8CY7 - chains B and C of the 6 polymer chains in the assembly; structure by electron microscopy, 2.90 A resolution.

# Chain B (and C)
Molecule: Spike glycoprotein
From: Severe acute respiratory syndrome coronavirus 2
Notes: chain C of this document is another copy of the same molecule, construct and numbering; everything in this record applies to it too
UniProt: P0DTC2 (SPIKE_SARS2); residue numbers follow UniProt; this construct covers 1-1273
Amino-acid sequence (1273 residues; each row starts with the number of its first residue):
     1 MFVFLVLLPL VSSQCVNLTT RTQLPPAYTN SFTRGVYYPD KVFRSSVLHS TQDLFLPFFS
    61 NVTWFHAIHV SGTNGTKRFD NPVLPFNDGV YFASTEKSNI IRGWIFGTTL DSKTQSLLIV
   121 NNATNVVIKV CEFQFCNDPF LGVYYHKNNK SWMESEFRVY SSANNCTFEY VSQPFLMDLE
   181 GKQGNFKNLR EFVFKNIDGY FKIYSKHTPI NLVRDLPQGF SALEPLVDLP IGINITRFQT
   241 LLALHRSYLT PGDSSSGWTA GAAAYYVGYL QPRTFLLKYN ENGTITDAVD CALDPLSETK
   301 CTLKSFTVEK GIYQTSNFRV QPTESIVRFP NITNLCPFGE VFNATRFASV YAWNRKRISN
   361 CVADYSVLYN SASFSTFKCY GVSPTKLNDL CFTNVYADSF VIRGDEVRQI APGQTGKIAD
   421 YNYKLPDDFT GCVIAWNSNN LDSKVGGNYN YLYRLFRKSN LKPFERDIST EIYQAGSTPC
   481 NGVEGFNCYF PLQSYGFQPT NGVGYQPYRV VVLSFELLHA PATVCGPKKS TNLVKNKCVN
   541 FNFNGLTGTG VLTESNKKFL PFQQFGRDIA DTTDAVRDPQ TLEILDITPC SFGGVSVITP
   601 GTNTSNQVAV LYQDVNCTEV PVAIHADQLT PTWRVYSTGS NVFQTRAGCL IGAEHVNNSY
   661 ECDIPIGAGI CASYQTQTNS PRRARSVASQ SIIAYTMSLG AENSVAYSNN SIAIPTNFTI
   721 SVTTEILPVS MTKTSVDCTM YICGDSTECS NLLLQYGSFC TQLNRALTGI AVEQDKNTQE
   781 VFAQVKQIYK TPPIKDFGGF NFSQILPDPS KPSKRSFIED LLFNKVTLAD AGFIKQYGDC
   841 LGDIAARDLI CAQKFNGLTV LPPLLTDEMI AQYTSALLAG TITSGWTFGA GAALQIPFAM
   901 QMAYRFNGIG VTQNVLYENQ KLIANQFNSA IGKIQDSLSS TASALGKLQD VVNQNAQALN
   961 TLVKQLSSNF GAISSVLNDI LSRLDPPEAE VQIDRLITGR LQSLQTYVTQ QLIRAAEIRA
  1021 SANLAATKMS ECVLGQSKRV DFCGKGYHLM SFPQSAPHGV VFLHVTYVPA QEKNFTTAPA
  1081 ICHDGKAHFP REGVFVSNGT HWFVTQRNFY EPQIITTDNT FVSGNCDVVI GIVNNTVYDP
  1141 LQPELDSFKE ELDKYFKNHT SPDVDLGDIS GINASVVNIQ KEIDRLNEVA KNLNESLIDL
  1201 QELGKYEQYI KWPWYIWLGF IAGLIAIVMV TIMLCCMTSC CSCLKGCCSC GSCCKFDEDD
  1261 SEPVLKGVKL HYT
Not modelled in the structure: 1-24, 70-79, 173-185, 246-262, 677-688, 828-848, 1148-1273
Differences from the reference sequence: conflict Pro986 (Lys in P0DTC2), Pro987 (Val in P0DTC2)
Disulfide bonds: Cys131-Cys166, Cys291-Cys301, Cys336-Cys361, Cys379-Cys432, Cys391-Cys525, Cys480-Cys488, Cys617-Cys649, Cys662-Cys671, Cys738-Cys760, Cys743-Cys749, Cys1032-Cys1043, Cys1082-Cys1126
Covalent attachments: N-acetylglucosamine (NAG) linked to Asn61, Asn165, Asn234, Asn282, Asn343, Asn603, Asn657, Asn801, Asn1074, Asn1098
Small-molecule neighbours: N-acetylglucosamine (NAG; 2-acetamido-2-deoxy-beta-D-glucopyranose): Asn331, Pro579, Gln580, Thr581, Leu582
Curated features (UniProtKB/Swiss-Prot):
  - region: Asn280 to Cys301 (Putative superantigen), Arg403 to Asp405 (Integrin-binding motif), Asn448 to Phe456 (Immunodominant HLA epitope recognized by the CD8+), Pro681 to Ala684 (Putative superantigen), Ser816 to Tyr837 (Fusion peptide 1), Lys835 to Phe855 (Fusion peptide 2), Asp1163 to Glu1202 (Heptad repeat 2)
  - motif: Met1237 to Cys1241 (Binding to host endocytosis trafficking protein SNX27), Asp1257 to Glu1262 (Diacidic ER export motif (host COPII)), Ser1261 to Gly1267 (Binding to host plasma membrane localising/FERM domain proteins), Lys1269 to Thr1273 (KxHxx, ER retrieval signal (COPI))
  - site (Cleavage): Arg685, Ser686, Arg815, Ser816
  - lipidation (S-palmitoyl cysteine): Cys1235, Cys1236, Cys1240, Cys1241, Cys1243, Cys1247, Cys1248, Cys1250, Cys1253, Cys1254
  - glycosylation: Asn17 (N-linked (GlcNAc...) (complex) asparagine), Asn61 (N-linked (GlcNAc...) (hybrid) asparagine), Asn74 (N-linked (GlcNAc...) (complex) asparagine), Asn122 (N-linked (GlcNAc...) (hybrid) asparagine), Asn149 (N-linked (GlcNAc...) (complex) asparagine), Asn165 (N-linked (GlcNAc...) (complex) asparagine), Asn234 (N-linked (GlcNAc...) (high mannose) asparagine), Asn282 (N-linked (GlcNAc...) (complex) asparagine), Thr323 (O-linked (GalNAc) threonine), Ser325 (O-linked (HexNAc...) serine), Asn331 (N-linked (GlcNAc...) (complex) asparagine), Asn343 (N-linked (GlcNAc...) (complex) asparagine), Asn603 (N-linked (GlcNAc...) (hybrid) asparagine), Asn616 (N-linked (GlcNAc...) (complex) asparagine), Asn657 (N-linked (GlcNAc...) (complex) asparagine), Thr676 (O-linked (GlcNAc...) threonine), Thr678 (O-linked (GlcNAc...) threonine), Asn709 (N-linked (GlcNAc...) (high mannose) asparagine), Asn717 (N-linked (GlcNAc...) (hybrid) asparagine), Asn801 (N-linked (GlcNAc...) (hybrid) asparagine) and 6 more in UniProt
From the paper describing this entry:
  - specificity-determining residues: Ala372 (by similarity / conservation)
  - specificity-determining residues: Lys378, His519 (proposed by the authors, not directly observed)

# Interface between chain B and chain C
Pairs across the interface - 136 pairs, chain B then chain C:
  Tyr38(B) - Phe562(C)  hydrophobic
  Lys41(B) - Phe562(C)
  Lys41(B) - Gln563(C)
  Lys41(B) - Gln564(C)  hydrogen bond (backbone-backbone)
  Lys41(B) - Phe565(C)
  Val42(B) - Gln563(C)
  Val42(B) - Phe565(C)
  Val42(B) - Arg567(C)
  Phe43(B) - Lys558(C)
  Phe43(B) - Phe559(C)  hydrophobic
  Phe43(B) - Gln563(C)
  Phe43(B) - Phe565(C)  hydrogen bond (backbone-backbone)
  Phe43(B) - Gly566(C)
  Phe43(B) - Arg567(C)  hydrogen bond (backbone-backbone)
  Arg44(B) - Arg567(C)
  Val47(B) - Ile569(C)  hydrophobic
  Thr167(B) - Arg357(C)  hydrogen bond (backbone-side chain)
  Phe168(B) - Asn360(C)
  Tyr200(B) - Pro521(C)
  Pro225(B) - Phe562(C)  hydrophobic
  Pro230(B) - Pro521(C)  hydrophobic
  Pro230(B) - Thr523(C)
  Asn282(B) - Leu560(C)
  Gly283(B) - Leu560(C)
  Gly283(B) - Gln563(C)  hydrogen bond (backbone-side chain)
  Thr284(B) - Leu560(C)
  Asp737(B) - Asn317(C)  hydrogen bond
  Met740(B) - Arg319(C)
  Met740(B) - Phe592(C)  hydrophobic
  Gln755(B) - Ser968(C)
  Gln755(B) - Asn969(C)
  Gln755(B) - Phe970(C)
  Gln755(B) - Gly971(C)
  Tyr756(B) - Gln965(C)
  Tyr756(B) - Ser968(C)
  Tyr756(B) - Phe970(C)
  Gly757(B) - Gln965(C)
  Gly757(B) - Ser968(C)
  Ser758(B) - Gln965(C)  hydrogen bond (backbone-side chain)
  Phe759(B) - Gln965(C)
  Phe759(B) - Phe970(C)  hydrophobic
  Phe759(B) - Gln1002(C)
  Phe759(B) - Ser1003(C)
  Gln762(B) - Thr961(C)
  Arg765(B) - Gln957(C)
  Ala766(B) - Gln1010(C)
  Lys786(B) - Gly700(C)
  Gln787(B) - Ala701(C)
  Gln787(B) - Asn703(C)  hydrogen bond
  Ile788(B) - Leu699(C)
  Ile788(B) - Ala701(C)  hydrogen bond (backbone-backbone)
  Ile788(B) - Glu702(C)
  Ile788(B) - Asn703(C)  hydrogen bond (backbone-backbone)
  Tyr789(B) - Asn703(C)
  Tyr789(B) - Val705(C)  hydrophobic
  Lys790(B) - Glu702(C)
  Lys790(B) - Asn703(C)  hydrogen bond (backbone-backbone)
  Lys790(B) - Ser704(C)
  Pro792(B) - Tyr707(C)  hydrophobic
  Asp796(B) - Tyr707(C)  hydrogen bond (backbone-side chain)
  Phe797(B) - Tyr707(C)
  Lys854(B) - Pro589(C)
  Lys854(B) - Phe592(C)
  Phe855(B) - Asp568(C)
  Phe855(B) - Ala570(C)  hydrophobic
  Phe855(B) - Thr572(C)
  Phe855(B) - Phe592(C)
  Asn856(B) - Phe592(C)
  Gly857(B) - Phe592(C)
  Leu858(B) - Phe592(C)
  Thr859(B) - Asp614(C)  hydrogen bond
  Leu861(B) - Gln613(C)
  Pro862(B) - Ala647(C)  hydrophobic
  Pro863(B) - Ala668(C)  hydrogen bond (backbone-backbone)
  Leu864(B) - Pro665(C)  hydrophobic
  Leu864(B) - Ala668(C)
  Leu864(B) - Gly669(C)  hydrogen bond (backbone-backbone)
  Leu864(B) - Met697(C)  hydrophobic
  Leu865(B) - Met697(C)  hydrophobic
  Met869(B) - Gly669(C)
  Met869(B) - Met697(C)  hydrophobic
  Gln872(B) - Glu702(C)
  Tyr873(B) - Leu699(C)
  Thr883(B) - Val705(C)
  Thr883(B) - Tyr707(C)
  Trp886(B) - Tyr1047(C)  hydrogen bond
  Gly889(B) - Asp1041(C)
  Ala890(B) - Gly1046(C)
  Ala890(B) - Pro1069(C)
  Gly891(B) - Val1068(C)
  Ala892(B) - Glu1072(C)
  Leu894(B) - Ala713(C)
  Leu894(B) - Pro715(C)
  Leu894(B) - Glu1072(C)
  Gln895(B) - Val705(C)
  Gln895(B) - Ala706(C)
  Gln895(B) - Ser711(C)
  Gln895(B) - Ile712(C)
  Gln895(B) - Ala713(C)  hydrogen bond (backbone-backbone)
  Gln895(B) - Asn1074(C)
  Ile896(B) - Tyr707(C)
  Ile896(B) - Ser711(C)
  Ile896(B) - Ile712(C)  hydrophobic
  Pro897(B) - Tyr707(C)  hydrophobic
  Pro897(B) - Ser708(C)
  Pro897(B) - Asn709(C)
  Pro897(B) - Ser711(C)
  Phe898(B) - Tyr707(C)  hydrogen bond (backbone-side chain)
  Met900(B) - Thr1077(C)  hydrogen bond
  Met900(B) - Ala1078(C)
  Met900(B) - Pro1079(C)
  Met900(B) - Val1094(C)  hydrophobic
  Tyr904(B) - Val1094(C)
  Tyr904(B) - Arg1107(C)
  Asn907(B) - Arg1107(C)
  Thr912(B) - Phe1121(C)
  Gln913(B) - Pro1090(C)  hydrogen bond (side chain-backbone)
  Asn914(B) - Phe1089(C)
  Asn914(B) - Ser1123(C)  hydrogen bond
  Tyr917(B) - Pro1079(C)  hydrophobic
  Tyr917(B) - Phe1089(C)  hydrophobic
  Tyr917(B) - Val1129(C)  hydrophobic
  Glu918(B) - Val1128(C)
  Glu918(B) - Val1129(C)
  Gln1005(B) - Gln1002(C)
  Gln1005(B) - Thr1006(C)
  Thr1009(B) - Thr1009(C)
  Leu1012(B) - Ile1013(C)  hydrophobic
  Arg1019(B) - Glu1017(C)  salt bridge
  Thr1027(B) - Arg1039(C)
  Ser1030(B) - Val1040(C)
  Glu1031(B) - Arg1039(C)  salt bridge
  Leu1034(B) - Val1040(C)  hydrophobic
  Leu1034(B) - Asp1041(C)
  Gly1035(B) - Val1040(C)
  Arg1039(B) - Arg1039(C)
Interface residues without a listed pair, chain B (89 interface residues in all): Asp40, Ser45, Glu224, Ile231, Asp745, Thr866, Thr887, Ala893, Gln920, Val963, Lys964, Ser967, Asn978, Glu1111
Interface residues without a listed pair, chain C (86 interface residues in all): Ala520, Thr547, Lys557, Asp571, Gly667, Asn710, Lys1045, Gly1093, Ile1130

# Summary
Chain B and chain C form an interface of 89 and 86 residues respectively, with 21 hydrogen bonds and 2 salt
bridges. Polar pairs include Arg1019(B)-Glu1017(C), Glu1031(B)-Arg1039(C) and Thr167(B)-Arg357(C). Chain B
binds N-acetylglucosamine. N-acetylglucosamine is covalently linked to Asn61(B), Asn165(B), Asn234(B),
Asn282(B), Asn343(B) and Asn603(B) and 4 more. From the paper: specificity determinants Ala372(B), Lys378(B)
and His519(B).
Both chains are Spike glycoprotein (Severe acute respiratory syndrome coronavirus 2). Entry 8CY7 (SARS-CoV-2
Spike protein in complex with a pan-sarbecovirus nanobody 2-34) was determined by electron microscopy,
deposited together with 8CWU, 8CWV, 8CXN, 8CXQ, 8CY6, 8CY9 and 5 further entries.
